1GC9 - chain A; structure by X-ray diffraction, 2.30 A resolution.

# Chain A
Protein: 3-isopropylmalate dehydrogenase
Source organism: Thermus thermophilus
Notes: EC 1.1.1.85
Reference sequence: Q5SIY4 (Q5SIY4_THET8); residue numbers follow UniProt; this construct covers 1-345
Chain sequence (345 residues; numbered 1 to 345; the number before each row is that of its first residue):
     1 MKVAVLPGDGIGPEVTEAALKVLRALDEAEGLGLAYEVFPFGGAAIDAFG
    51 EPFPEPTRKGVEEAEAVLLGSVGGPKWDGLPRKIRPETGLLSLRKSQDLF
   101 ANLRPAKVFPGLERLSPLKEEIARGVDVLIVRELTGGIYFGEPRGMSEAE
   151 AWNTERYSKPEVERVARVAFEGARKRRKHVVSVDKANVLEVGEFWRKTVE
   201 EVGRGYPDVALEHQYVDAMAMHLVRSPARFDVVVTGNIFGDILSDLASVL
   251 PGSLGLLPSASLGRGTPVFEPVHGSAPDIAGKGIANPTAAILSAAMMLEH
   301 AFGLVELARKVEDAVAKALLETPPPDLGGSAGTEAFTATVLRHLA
Construct notes: engineered mutation G172 (Ala in Q5SIY4)
UniProt features mapped onto this chain:
  - binding site (NAD(+)): G274 to N286
  - binding site (substrate): R94, R104, R132, D217
  - binding site (Mg(2+)): D217, D241, D245
  - site (Important for catalysis): Y139, K185
  - mutagenesis: Y139 (Y139F: Large decrease in activity and a small decrease in substrate affinity)

# In short
UniProt lists 13 NAD+-binding residues, 4 substrate-binding residues, 3 Mg2+-binding residues and one
mutagenesis site.
Chain A is 3-isopropylmalate dehydrogenase (Thermus thermophilus); the structure, The crystal structure of
thermus thermophilus 3-isopropylmalate dehydrogenase mutated at 172TH from ala to gly, was determined by X-ray
diffraction (same publication as 1G2U and 1GC8).
